Entry 5GYY (X-ray diffraction, 2.35 A resolution); this record covers chains A and B of the 4 polymer chains in the assembly.

Chain A (and B):
Molecule: S-receptor kinase SRK9
Source organism: Brassica rapa subsp. oleifera
Notes: chain B of this document is another copy of the same molecule, construct and numbering; everything in this record applies to it too
UniProt: Q7DN95 (Q7DN95_BRACM); residues 1-400 here correspond to UniProt positions 28-427 (UniProt number = residue number + 27)
Chain sequence (405 residues; row label = number of the first residue in the row; numbers below 1 keep their minus sign (Ala-4 is residue -4)):
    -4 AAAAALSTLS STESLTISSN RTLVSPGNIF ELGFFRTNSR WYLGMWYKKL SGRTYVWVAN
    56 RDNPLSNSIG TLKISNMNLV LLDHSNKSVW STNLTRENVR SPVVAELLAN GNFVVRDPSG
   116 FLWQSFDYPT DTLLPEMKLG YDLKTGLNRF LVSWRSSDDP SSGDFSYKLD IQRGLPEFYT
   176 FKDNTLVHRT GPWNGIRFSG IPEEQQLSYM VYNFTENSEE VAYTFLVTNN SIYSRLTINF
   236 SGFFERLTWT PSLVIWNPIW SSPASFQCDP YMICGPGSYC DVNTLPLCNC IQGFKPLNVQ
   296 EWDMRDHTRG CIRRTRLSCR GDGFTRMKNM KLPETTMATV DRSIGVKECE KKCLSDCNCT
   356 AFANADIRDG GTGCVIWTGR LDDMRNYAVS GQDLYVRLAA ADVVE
Unresolved in the structure: -4 to -2, 399-400 (chain B: fully traced)
Sequence notes: expression tag (-4 to 0)
Cystine bridges: Cys263-Cys275, Cys269-Cys283, Cys285-Cys306, Cys314-Cys352, Cys344-Cys369, Cys348-Cys354

How chain A and chain B interact:
Residue-residue contacts (29; chain A residue first):
  Glu198(A) - Leu280(B)
  Gln200(A) - Leu280(B)
  Thr245(A) - Met299(B)
  Ser247(A) - Glu296(B)
  Ser247(A) - Asp301(B)  hydrogen bond
  Leu248(A) - Asp301(B)
  Leu248(A) - Thr303(B)
  Asn252(A) - Met299(B)
  Asn252(A) - Arg300(B)
  Pro253(A) - Arg300(B)
  Ile254(A) - Arg300(B)  hydrogen bond (backbone-side chain)
  Ala259(A) - Gln262(B)  hydrogen bond (backbone-side chain)
  Phe261(A) - Phe261(B)  hydrophobic
  Gln262(A) - Ala259(B)  hydrogen bond (side chain-backbone)
  Asn278(A) - Ala383(B)
  Asn278(A) - Val384(B)
  Leu280(A) - Glu198(B)
  Leu280(A) - Gln200(B)
  Glu296(A) - Ser247(B)
  Met299(A) - Tyr204(B)  hydrophobic
  Met299(A) - Thr245(B)
  Met299(A) - Asn252(B)
  Arg300(A) - Asn252(B)
  Arg300(A) - Ile254(B)  hydrogen bond (side chain-backbone)
  Asp301(A) - Ser247(B)  hydrogen bond
  Asp301(A) - Leu248(B)
  Thr303(A) - Leu248(B)
  Ala383(A) - Asn278(B)
  Val384(A) - Asn278(B)
Other interface residues (no listed pair), chain A (22 interface residues in all): Ile227, Phe238
Other interface residues (no listed pair), chain B (21 interface residues in all): Ser203

Overview:
Chain A and chain B form an interface of 22 and 21 residues respectively, with 6 hydrogen bonds. Polar pairs
include Ser247(A)-Asp301(B), Ile254(A)-Arg300(B) and Ala259(A)-Gln262(B).
Chain A and chain B are both S-receptor kinase SRK9 (Brassica rapa subsp. oleifera); the structure, Plant
receptor complex, was determined by X-ray diffraction.
